PDB entry 7QJ4 | electron microscopy, 9.00 A resolution (very low resolution: no residue pairs are listed; an interface is given only as per-side residue counts) | chains F and T of the 28 polymer chains in the assembly

Chain F:
Protein: Gamma-tubulin complex component 3
From: Homo sapiens
UniProtKB: Q96CW5 (GCP3_HUMAN); residue numbers follow UniProt; this construct covers 1-907
Sequence (907 residues; each row starts with the number of its first residue):
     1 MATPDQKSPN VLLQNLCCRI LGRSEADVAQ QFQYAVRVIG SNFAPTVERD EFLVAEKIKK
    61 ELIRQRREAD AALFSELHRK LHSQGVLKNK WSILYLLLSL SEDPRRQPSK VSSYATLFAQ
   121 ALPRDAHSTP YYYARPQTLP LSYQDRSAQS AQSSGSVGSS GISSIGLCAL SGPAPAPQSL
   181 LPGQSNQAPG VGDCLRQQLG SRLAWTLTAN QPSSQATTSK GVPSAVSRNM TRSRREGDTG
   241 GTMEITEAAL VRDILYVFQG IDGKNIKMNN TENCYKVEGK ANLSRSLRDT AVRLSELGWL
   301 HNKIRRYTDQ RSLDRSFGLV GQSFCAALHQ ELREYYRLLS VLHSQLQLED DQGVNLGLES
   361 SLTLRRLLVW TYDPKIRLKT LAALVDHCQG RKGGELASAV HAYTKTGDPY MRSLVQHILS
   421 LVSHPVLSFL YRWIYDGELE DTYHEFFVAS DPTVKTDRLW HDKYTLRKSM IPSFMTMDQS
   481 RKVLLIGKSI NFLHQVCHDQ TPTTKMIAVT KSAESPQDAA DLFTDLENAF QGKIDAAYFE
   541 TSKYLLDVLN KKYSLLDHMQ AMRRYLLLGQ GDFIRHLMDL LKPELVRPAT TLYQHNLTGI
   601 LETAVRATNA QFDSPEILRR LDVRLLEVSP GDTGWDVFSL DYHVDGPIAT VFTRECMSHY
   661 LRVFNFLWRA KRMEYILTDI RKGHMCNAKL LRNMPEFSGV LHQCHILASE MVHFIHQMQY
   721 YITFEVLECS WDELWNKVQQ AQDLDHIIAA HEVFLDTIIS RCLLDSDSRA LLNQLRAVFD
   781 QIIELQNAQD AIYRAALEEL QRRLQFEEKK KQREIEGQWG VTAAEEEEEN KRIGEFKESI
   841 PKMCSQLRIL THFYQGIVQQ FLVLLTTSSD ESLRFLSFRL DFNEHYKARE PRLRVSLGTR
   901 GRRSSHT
Not modelled in the structure: 1-244, 348-361, 506-523, 812-826, 891-907
Curated features (UniProtKB/Swiss-Prot):
  - modified residue: A2 (N-acetylalanine), S113 (Phosphoserine)

Chain T:
Protein: Tubulin gamma-1 chain
From: Homo sapiens
UniProtKB: P23258 (TBG1_HUMAN); residue numbers follow UniProt; this construct covers 1-451
Sequence (451 residues; row label = number of the first residue in the row):
     1 MPREIITLQL GQCGNQIGFE FWKQLCAEHG ISPEGIVEEF ATEGTDRKDV FFYQADDEHY
    61 IPRAVLLDLE PRVIHSILNS PYAKLYNPEN IYLSEHGGGA GNNWASGFSQ GEKIHEDIFD
   121 IIDREADGSD SLEGFVLCHS IAGGTGSGLG SYLLERLNDR YPKKLVQTYS VFPNQDEMSD
   181 VVVQPYNSLL TLKRLTQNAD CVVVLDNTAL NRIATDRLHI QNPSFSQINQ LVSTIMSAST
   241 TTLRYPGYMN NDLIGLIASL IPTPRLHFLM TGYTPLTTDQ SVASVRKTTV LDVMRRLLQP
   301 KNVMVSTGRD RQTNHCYIAI LNIIQGEVDP TQVHKSLQRI RERKLANFIP WGPASIQVAL
   361 SRKSPYLPSA HRVSGLMMAN HTSISSLFER TCRQYDKLRK REAFLEQFRK EDMFKDNFDE
   421 MDTSREIVQQ LIDEYHAATR PDYISWGTQE Q
Not modelled in the structure: 1-2, 42-44, 94-100, 178-179, 280-286, 307-312, 448-451
Curated features (UniProtKB/Swiss-Prot):
  - binding site (GTP): A142 to G148
  - modified residue: S131 (Phosphoserine)
  - natural variant: Y92 (Y92C: In CDCBM4), T331 (T331P: In CDCBM4), L387 (L387P: In CDCBM4)

How chain F and chain T interact:
At this resolution (9 A) residue pairs are not listed: 39 residues of chain F and 42 of chain T lie at the interface.

Overview:
The interface between chain F and chain T involves 39 residues on one side and 42 on the other. Curated
annotation (UniProt) lists 7 GTP-binding residues on chain T.
Chain F is Gamma-tubulin complex component 3 and chain T is Tubulin gamma-1 chain, both from Homo sapiens; the
structure, Structure of recombinant human gamma-Tubulin Ring Complex 10-spoked assembly intermediate (spokes
5-14), was determined by electron microscopy (same publication as 7QJ0, 7QJ1, 7QJ2, 7QJ3, 7QJD and 7QJE).
